Entry 1ZO4 (X-ray diffraction, 1.46 A resolution); this record covers chain A.

Chain A:
Name: Bifunctional P-450:NADPH-P450 reductase
Source organism: Bacillus megaterium
Notes: EC 1.14.14.1; fragment: Cytochrome P450
UniProtKB: P14779 (CPXB_BACME); residue numbers follow UniProt; this construct covers 1-470
Amino-acid sequence (473 residues; each row starts with the number of its first residue; numbers below 1 keep their minus sign (Gly-2 is residue -2)):
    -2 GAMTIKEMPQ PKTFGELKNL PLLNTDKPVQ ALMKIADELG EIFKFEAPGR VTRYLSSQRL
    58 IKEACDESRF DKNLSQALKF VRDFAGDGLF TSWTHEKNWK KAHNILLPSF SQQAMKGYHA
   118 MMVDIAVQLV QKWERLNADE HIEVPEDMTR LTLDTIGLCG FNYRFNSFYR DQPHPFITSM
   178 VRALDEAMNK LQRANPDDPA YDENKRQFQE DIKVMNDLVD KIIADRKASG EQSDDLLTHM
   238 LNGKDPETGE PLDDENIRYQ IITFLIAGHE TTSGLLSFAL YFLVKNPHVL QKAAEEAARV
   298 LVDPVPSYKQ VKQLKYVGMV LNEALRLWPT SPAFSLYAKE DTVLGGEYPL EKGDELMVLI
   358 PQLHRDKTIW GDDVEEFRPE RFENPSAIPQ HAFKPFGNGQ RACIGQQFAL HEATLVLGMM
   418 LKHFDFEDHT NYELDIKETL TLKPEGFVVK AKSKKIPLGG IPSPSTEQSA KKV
Unresolved in the structure: -2 to 0, 457-470
Construct notes: expression tag (-2 to 0); engineered mutation Ser328 (Ala in P14779)
Ion coordination: heme Fe near Cys400 (its only coordinating residue here)
Small-molecule neighbours: heme (HEM): Lys69, Leu75, Leu86, Phe87, Trp96, Phe107, Ile153, Thr260, Phe261, Ala264, Gly265, Thr268, Thr269, Leu272, Leu322, Thr327, Ser328, Phe331, Pro392, Phe393, Gly394, Gln397, Arg398, Ala399, Cys400, Ile401, Gly402, Phe405, Ala406

Summary:
Ligands of chain A: heme.
Chain A is Bifunctional P-450:NADPH-P450 reductase (Bacillus megaterium); the structure, Crystal Structure Of
A328S Mutant Of The Heme Domain Of P450BM-3, was determined by X-ray diffraction (same publication as 1ZOA).
